PDB entry 4AY0 | X-ray diffraction, 1.52 A resolution | chains A and B

[Chain A (and B)]
Molecule: Chaperone protein CAF1M
Organism: Yersinia pestis
Notes: chain B of this document is another copy of the same molecule, construct and numbering; everything in this record applies to it too
UniProtKB: P26926 (CAF1M_YERPE); aligned to UniProt positions 24-241 over residues 1-218 (the alignment contains insertions or deletions, so no single offset holds)
Chain sequence (218 residues; row label = number of the first residue in the row):
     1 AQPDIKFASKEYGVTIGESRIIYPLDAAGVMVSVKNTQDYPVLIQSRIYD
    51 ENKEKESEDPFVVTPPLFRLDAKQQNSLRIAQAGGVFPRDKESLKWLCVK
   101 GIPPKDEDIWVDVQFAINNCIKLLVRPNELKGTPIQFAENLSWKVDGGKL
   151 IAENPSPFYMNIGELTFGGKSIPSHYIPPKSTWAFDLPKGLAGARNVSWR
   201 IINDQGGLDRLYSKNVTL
Unresolved in the structure: 1-12, 105-118, 188-190, 218 (chain B: 1-13, 84-86, 105-117)
Disulfides: Cys98-Cys120
What the authors report for this chain:
  - conformationally variable residues (loop rearrangement): Ile102, Pro103, Pro104
  - contacts within the chain: Pro41-Pro104 (hydrophobic contact), Leu43-Pro104 (hydrophobic contact), Ile102-Pro104 (hydrophobic contact)

[Interface between chain A and chain B]
Residue-residue contacts (48; chain A residue first):
  Gly13(A) - Lys35(B)
  Gly13(A) - Asn36(B)
  Gly13(A) - Thr37(B)  hydrogen bond (backbone-backbone)
  Val14(A) - Lys35(B)
  Val14(A) - Ile44(B)  hydrophobic
  Val14(A) - Val99(B)  hydrophobic
  Val14(A) - Asn119(B)  hydrogen bond (backbone-side chain)
  Thr15(A) - Ser33(B)
  Thr15(A) - Val34(B)
  Thr15(A) - Lys35(B)  hydrogen bond (backbone-backbone)
  Thr15(A) - Thr37(B)
  Ile16(A) - Ser19(B)  hydrogen bond (backbone-side chain)
  Ile16(A) - Val32(B)  hydrophobic
  Ile16(A) - Ser33(B)
  Ile16(A) - Val99(B)  hydrophobic
  Ile16(A) - Asn119(B)
  Ile16(A) - Ile121(B)  hydrophobic
  Gly17(A) - Ser33(B)  hydrogen bond (backbone-backbone)
  Ser19(A) - Ile16(B)
  Ser19(A) - Ser19(B)  hydrogen bond
  Arg20(A) - Gln205(B)
  Met31(A) - Arg200(B)
  Met31(A) - Leu208(B)  hydrogen bond (backbone-backbone)
  Val32(A) - Ile16(B)  hydrophobic
  Val32(A) - Gly17(B)
  Ser33(A) - Thr15(B)
  Ser33(A) - Ile16(B)
  Ser33(A) - Gly17(B)  hydrogen bond (backbone-backbone)
  Ser33(A) - Leu208(B)
  Val34(A) - Thr15(B)
  Lys35(A) - Val14(B)
  Lys35(A) - Thr15(B)  hydrogen bond (backbone-backbone)
  Thr37(A) - Thr15(B)
  Ile44(A) - Val14(B)  hydrophobic
  Ser77(A) - Leu208(B)
  Val99(A) - Val14(B)  hydrophobic
  Val99(A) - Ile16(B)  hydrophobic
  Asn119(A) - Val14(B)  hydrogen bond (side chain-backbone)
  Asn119(A) - Ile16(B)
  Ile121(A) - Ile16(B)  hydrophobic
  Glu164(A) - Ser77(B)  hydrogen bond
  Arg200(A) - Met31(B)
  Asp204(A) - Gln205(B)
  Gln205(A) - Asp204(B)
  Gln205(A) - Gln205(B)  hydrogen bond
  Leu208(A) - Met31(B)
  Leu208(A) - Ser33(B)
  Leu208(A) - Ser77(B)
Interface residues without a listed pair, chain A (26 interface residues in all): Glu18, Leu97, Gly101
Interface residues without a listed pair, chain B (28 interface residues in all): Glu18, Arg20, Gln38, Val42, Leu97, Glu164, Gly207

[In short]
26 residues of chain A face 28 of chain B across their interface, with 12 hydrogen bonds. Polar contacts
include Val14(A)-Asn119(B), Ile16(A)-Ser19(B) and Ser19(A)-Ser19(B). From the paper: conformational
variability at Ile102(A), Pro103(A) and Pro104(A); contacts within the chain involving Pro104(A), Pro41(A) and
Leu43(A) among others.
Both chains are Chaperone protein CAF1M (Yersinia pestis). Entry 4AY0 (High resolution crystal structure of
the monomeric subunit-free Caf1M chaperone) was determined by X-ray diffraction together with 4AYF, 4AZ8 and
4B0E from the same study.
